Entry 8ZWS (X-ray diffraction, 3.27 A resolution); this record covers chains A and I of the 5 polymer chains in the assembly.

== Chain A ==
Protein: Endoribonuclease MazF6
Source organism: Mycobacterium tuberculosis (strain CDC 1551 / Oshkosh)
Notes: EC 3.1.27.-
UniProt: P9WII2 (MAZF6_MYCTO); residue numbers follow UniProt; this construct covers 1-114
Chain sequence (118 residues; row label = number of the first residue in the row; numbers below 1 keep their minus sign (Gly-3 is residue -3)):
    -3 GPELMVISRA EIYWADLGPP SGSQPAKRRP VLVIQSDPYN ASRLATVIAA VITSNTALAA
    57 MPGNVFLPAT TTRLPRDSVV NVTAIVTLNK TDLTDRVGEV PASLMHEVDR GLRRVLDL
Not modelled in the structure: -3 to 0, 14-22
Sequence notes: expression tag (-3 to 0)
From the paper describing this entry:
  - catalytic residues: Arg25, Thr49
  - mutagenesis - T49A, S50A, S50A/N51A, S74A: decreased catalytic activity
  - mutagenesis - K23A/R24A/R25A: abolished catalytic activity
  - mutagenesis - T52A, R72A, D91N: unchanged catalytic activity
  - mutagenesis - S50A (4-5 degC), T52A (4-5 degC): decreased stability

== Chain I ==
Protein: Antitoxin MazE6
Source organism: Mycobacterium tuberculosis (strain CDC 1551 / Oshkosh)
UniProt: P9WJ86 (MAZE6_MYCTO); residue numbers follow UniProt; this construct covers 46-82
Chain sequence (37 residues; row label = number of the first residue in the row):
    46 LTGQIDRALE SIHGTDEAEA LAVANAYRVL ETMDDEW
Not modelled in the structure: 78-82

== Chain A / chain I interface ==
Pairs across the interface (24):
  Leu13(A) with Leu66(I), hydrophobic
  Arg25(A) with Glu62(I), salt bridge; Leu66(I)
  Val47(A) with Ala63(I), hydrophobic
  Thr49(A) with Asp61(I), hydrogen bond
  Asn51(A) with Asp61(I), hydrogen bond
  Leu54(A) with Ile57(I), hydrophobic; Asp61(I); Glu64(I)
  Met57(A) with Ala53(I), hydrophobic
  Pro58(A) with Leu46(I), hydrophobic; Gln49(I); Ile50(I)
  Asn77(A) with Ala63(I); Glu64(I), hydrogen bond
  Thr79(A) with Glu64(I), hydrogen bond
  Ala80(A) with Ala63(I); Ala67(I), hydrophobic
  Val82(A) with Ala67(I), hydrophobic; Asn70(I)
  Thr83(A) with Asn70(I), hydrogen bond (backbone-side chain); Val74(I)
  Leu84(A) with Asn70(I)
  Arg110(A) with Leu46(I)
Other interface residues (no listed pair), chain A (19 interface residues in all): Lys23, Ser50, Ala56, Ile81
The authors on this interface:
  - specific contacts: Arg25(A)-Glu62(I), Thr49(A)-Asp61(I), Asn51(A)-Asp61(I), Asn77(A)-Glu64(I), Thr79(A)-Glu64(I), Thr83(A)-Asn70(I) (backbone contact)

== In short ==
The interface between chain A and chain I involves 19 residues on one side and 13 on the other; the contacts
include 5 hydrogen bonds and 1 salt bridge. Polar pairs include Arg25(A)-Glu62(I), Thr49(A)-Asp61(I) and
Asn51(A)-Asp61(I). The authors report contacts between Arg25(A) and Glu62(I), Thr49(A) and Asp61(I) and
Asn51(A) and Asp61(I) among others; a backbone contact between Thr83(A) and Asn70(I). From the paper:
catalytic residues Arg25(A) and Thr49(A); T49A, S50A and S50A/N51A of chain A, among others, reduce catalytic
activity; 8 substitutions were tested in all.
Here chain A is Endoribonuclease MazF6 and chain I is Antitoxin MazE6, both from Mycobacterium tuberculosis
(strain CDC 1551 / Oshkosh). Entry 8ZWS (Mtb. MazF-mt3 toxin in compleex with its antitoxin fragmant) was
determined by X-ray diffraction (same publication as 9IKD).
